Entry 6ZPT (X-ray diffraction, 2.80 A resolution); this record covers chain A.

== Chain A ==
Protein: Angiotensin-converting enzyme
From: Homo sapiens
Notes: EC 3.2.1.-, 3.4.15.1
UniProt: P12821 (ACE_HUMAN); residues 1-628 here correspond to UniProt positions 30-657 (UniProt number = residue number + 29)
Sequence (629 residues; numbered 1 to 629; the number before each row is that of its first residue):
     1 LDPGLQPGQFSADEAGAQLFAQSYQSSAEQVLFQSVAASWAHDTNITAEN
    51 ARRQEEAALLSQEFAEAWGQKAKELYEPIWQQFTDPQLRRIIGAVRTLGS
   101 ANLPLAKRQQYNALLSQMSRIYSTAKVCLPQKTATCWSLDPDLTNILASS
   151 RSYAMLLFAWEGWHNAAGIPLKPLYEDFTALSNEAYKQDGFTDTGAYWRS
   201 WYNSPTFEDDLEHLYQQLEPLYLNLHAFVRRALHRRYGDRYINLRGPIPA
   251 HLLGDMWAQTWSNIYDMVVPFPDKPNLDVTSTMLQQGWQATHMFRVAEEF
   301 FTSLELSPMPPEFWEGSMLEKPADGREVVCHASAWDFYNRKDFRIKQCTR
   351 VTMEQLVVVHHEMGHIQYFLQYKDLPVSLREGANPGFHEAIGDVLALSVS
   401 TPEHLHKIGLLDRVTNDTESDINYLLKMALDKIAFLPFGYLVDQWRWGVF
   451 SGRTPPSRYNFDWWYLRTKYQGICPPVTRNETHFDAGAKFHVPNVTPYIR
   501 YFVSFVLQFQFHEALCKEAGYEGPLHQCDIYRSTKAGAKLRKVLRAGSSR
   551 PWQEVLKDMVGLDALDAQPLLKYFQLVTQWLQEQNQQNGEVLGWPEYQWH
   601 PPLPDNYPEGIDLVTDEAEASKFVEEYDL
Not modelled in the structure: 1-5, 132-134, 610-629
Sequence notes: engineered mutation Gln-9 (Asn38 in P12821), Gln-25 (Asn54 in P12821), Gln-82 (Asn111 in P12821), Gln-117 (Asn146 in P12821), Gln-131 (Asn160 in P12821), Thr-260 (Ser289 in P12821), Ser-262 (Glu291 in P12821), Gln-289 (Asn318 in P12821), Glu-354 (Asp383 in P12821), Val-357 (Ser386 in P12821), Val-358 (Thr387 in P12821), Phe-369 (Tyr398 in P12821), Glu-381 (Arg410 in P12821), Asp-431 (Glu460 in P12821), Arg-545 (Gln574 in P12821), Leu-576 (Pro605 in P12821); expression tag (629)
Disulfide bonds: Cys-128/Cys-136, Cys-330/Cys-348, Cys-516/Cys-528
Covalently attached groups: N-acetylglucosamine (NAG) linked to Asn-45; glycan linked to Asn-480
Bound ions: Zn2+: His-361, His-365, Glu-389
Residues lining bound ligands:
  - bicine (BCN): Gln-259, Glu-389, Phe-435, Lys-489, His-491, Tyr-498, Tyr-501
  - 2-(2-methoxyethoxy)ethanol (PG0): Tyr-24, Leu-32, Ser-61, Phe-64, Val-377, Ser-378, Glu-381
What the authors report for this chain:
  - Zn2+ coordination: His-361, His-365, Glu-389
  - catalytic residues: Glu-362
  - binding site for chloride ion: Tyr-202, Arg-500
  - binding site for bicine: Gln-259, Lys-489, Tyr-498
  - post-translational modification sites: Asn-45, Asn-480
  - conformationally variable residues (side-chain flip): Glu-354

== Summary ==
Ligands of chain A: bicine and 2-(2-methoxyethoxy)ethanol. N-acetylglucosamine is covalently linked to Asn-45.
His-361, His-365 and Glu-389 form the Zn2+ site. From the paper: the catalytic residue Glu-362; a binding site
for bicine at Gln-259, Lys-489 and Tyr-498.
Chain A is Angiotensin-converting enzyme (Homo sapiens); the structure, Crystal structure of the open
conformation of S2_S'-mutant human Angiotensin-1 converting enzyme N-domain, was determined by X-ray
diffraction, deposited together with 6ZPQ and 6ZPU.
